PDB entry 5HS6 | X-ray diffraction, 2.02 A resolution | chain A

# Chain A
Molecule: 17-beta-hydroxysteroid dehydrogenase 14
Source organism: Homo sapiens
Notes: EC 1.1.1.-
UniProt: Q9BPX1 (DHB14_HUMAN); residue numbers follow UniProt; this construct covers 1-270
Amino-acid sequence (274 residues; each row starts with the number of its first residue; numbers below 1 keep their minus sign (Gly-1 is residue -1)):
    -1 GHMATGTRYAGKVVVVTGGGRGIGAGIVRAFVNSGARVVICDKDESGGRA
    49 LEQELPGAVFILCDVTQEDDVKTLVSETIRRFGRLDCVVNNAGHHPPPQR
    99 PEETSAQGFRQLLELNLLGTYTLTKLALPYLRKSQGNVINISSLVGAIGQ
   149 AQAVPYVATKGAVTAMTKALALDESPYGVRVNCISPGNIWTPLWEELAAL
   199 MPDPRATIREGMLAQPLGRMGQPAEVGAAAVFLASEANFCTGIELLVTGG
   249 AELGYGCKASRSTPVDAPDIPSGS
Disordered / not traced: -1 to 3, 258-268, 272
Construct notes: expression tag (-1 to 0, 271-272)
Curated features (UniProtKB/Swiss-Prot):
  - active site: Tyr154 (Proton acceptor)
  - binding site (NAD(+)): Arg19, Ile21, Asp40, Lys41, Asp62, Val63, Asn89, Tyr154, Lys158, Ile187, Thr189, Leu191
  - mutagenesis: His93 (H93A: Increases kcat for androst-5-en-3beta,17beta-diol and 17beta-estradioll), Gln148 (Q148A: The catalytic efficiency (kcat/Km) is 30-fold increase for 17beta-estradiol and 11-fold for androst-5-en-3beta,17beta-diol), Lys158 (K158A: Lacks of activity of testosterone 17-beta-dehydrogenase (NADP+) and estradiol 17-beta-dehydrogenase [NAD(P)+] activities), Tyr253 (Y253A: Lacks of activity of testosterone 17-beta-dehydrogenase (NADP+) and estradiol 17-beta-dehydrogenase [NAD(P)+] activities), Cys255 (C255A: Does not affect kcat for androst-5-en-3beta,17beta-diol and 17beta-estradiol)
Cystine bridges: Cys255 forms a disulfide with the same residue of a neighbouring copy of this chain
Ion coordination: Na+: Glu50, Leu53, Ala56
Small-molecule neighbours:
  - Estrone (J3Z; (9beta,13alpha)-3-hydroxyestra-1,3,5(10)-trien-17-one): His93, Ser141, Val143, Gln148, Tyr154, Asn186, Leu191, Trp192, Leu195, Met199, Thr205, Tyr253
  - NAD (nicotinamide-adenine-dinucleotide): Gly16, Gly18, Arg19, Gly20, Ile21, Gly22, Asp40, Lys41, Asp42, Cys61, Asp62, Val63, Thr64, Asn89, Ala90, Gly91, Leu113, Ile139, Ser140, Ser141, Tyr154, Lys158, Pro184, Gly185, Asn186, Ile187, Thr189, Pro190, Leu191, Trp192

# Summary
Chain A binds NAD and Estrone. Glu50, Leu53 and Ala56 form the Na+ site. Curated annotation (UniProt) lists
active-site residue Tyr154, 12 NAD+-binding residues and 5 mutagenesis sites.
Chain A is 17-beta-hydroxysteroid dehydrogenase 14 (Homo sapiens); the structure, Human 17beta-hydroxysteroid
dehydrogenase type 14 in complex with Estrone, was determined by X-ray diffraction (same publication as 5ICM,
5ICS, 5JS6 and 5JSF).
